8OP5 - chain A; structure by electron microscopy, 3.47 A resolution.

== Chain A ==
Name: Cation-transporting ATPase-like protein
From: Thermochaetoides thermophila
UniProtKB: G0S4Z4 (G0S4Z4_CHATD); residue numbers follow UniProt; this construct covers 1-1328
Amino-acid sequence (1328 residues; each row starts with the number of its first residue):
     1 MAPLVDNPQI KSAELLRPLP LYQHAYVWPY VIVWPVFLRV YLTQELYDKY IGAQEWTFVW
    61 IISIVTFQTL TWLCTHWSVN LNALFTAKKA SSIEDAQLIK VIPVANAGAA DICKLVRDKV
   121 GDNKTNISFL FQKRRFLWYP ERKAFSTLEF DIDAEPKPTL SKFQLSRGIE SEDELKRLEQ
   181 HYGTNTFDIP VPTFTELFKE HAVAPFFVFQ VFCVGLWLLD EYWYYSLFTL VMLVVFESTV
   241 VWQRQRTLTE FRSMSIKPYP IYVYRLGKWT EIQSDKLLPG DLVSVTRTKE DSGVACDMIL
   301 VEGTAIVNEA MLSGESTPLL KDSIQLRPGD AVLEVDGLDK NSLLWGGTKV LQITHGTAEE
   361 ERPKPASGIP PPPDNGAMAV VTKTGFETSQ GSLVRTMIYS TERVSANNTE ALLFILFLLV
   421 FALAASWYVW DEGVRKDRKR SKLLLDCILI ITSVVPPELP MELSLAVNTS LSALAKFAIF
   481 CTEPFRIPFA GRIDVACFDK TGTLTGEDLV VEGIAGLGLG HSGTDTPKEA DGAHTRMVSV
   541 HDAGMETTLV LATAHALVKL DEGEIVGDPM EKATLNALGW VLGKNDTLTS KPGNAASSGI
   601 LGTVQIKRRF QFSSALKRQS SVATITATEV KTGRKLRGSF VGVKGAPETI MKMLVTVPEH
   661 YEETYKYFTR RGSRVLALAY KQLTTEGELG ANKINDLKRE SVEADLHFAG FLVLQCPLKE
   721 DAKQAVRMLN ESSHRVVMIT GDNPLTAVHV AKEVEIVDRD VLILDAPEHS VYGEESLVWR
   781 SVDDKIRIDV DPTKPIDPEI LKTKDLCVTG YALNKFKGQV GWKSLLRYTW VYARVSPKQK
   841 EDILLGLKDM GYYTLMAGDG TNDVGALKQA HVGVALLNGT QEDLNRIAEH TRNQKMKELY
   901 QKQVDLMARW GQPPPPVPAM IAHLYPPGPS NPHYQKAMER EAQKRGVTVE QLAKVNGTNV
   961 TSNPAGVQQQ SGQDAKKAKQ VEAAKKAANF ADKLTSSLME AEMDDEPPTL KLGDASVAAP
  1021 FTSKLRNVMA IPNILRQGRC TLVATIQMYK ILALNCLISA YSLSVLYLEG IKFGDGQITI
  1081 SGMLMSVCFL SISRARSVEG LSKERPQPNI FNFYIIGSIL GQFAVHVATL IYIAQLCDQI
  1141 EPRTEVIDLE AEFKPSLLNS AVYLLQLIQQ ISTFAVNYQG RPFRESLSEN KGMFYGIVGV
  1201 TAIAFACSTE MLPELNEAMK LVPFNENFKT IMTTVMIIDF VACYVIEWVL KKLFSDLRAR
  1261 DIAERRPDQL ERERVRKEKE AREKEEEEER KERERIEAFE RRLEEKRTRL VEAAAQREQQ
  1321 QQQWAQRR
Unresolved in the structure: 1, 120-124, 357-364, 768-775, 888-1010, 1286-1328
Ion coordination: Mg2+: D499, D859
Ligand contacts:
  - ADP (adenosine-5'-diphosphate): T501, M570, E571, F612, S614, K617, Q619, K644, G645, A646, R674, V675, L676, T740, G741, D742, R834, N862
  - tetrafluoroaluminate (ALF): D499, K500, T501, T740, G741, D742, K840, N862, D863

== Overview ==
Ligands of chain A: ADP and tetrafluoroaluminate. The Mg2+ site is built by D499 and D859.
Chain A is Cation-transporting ATPase-like protein (Thermochaetoides thermophila); the structure, Cryo-EM
structure of P5A-ATPase CtSpf1 (E1P-ADP state with membranous-feature bound), was determined by electron
microscopy (same publication as 8OP3, 8OP4, 8OP6, 8OP7 and 8OP8).
